Entry 2CDO (X-ray diffraction, 1.64 A resolution); this record covers chain A.

Chain A:
Molecule: Beta-agarase 1
Organism: Saccharophagus degradans
Notes: fragment: carbohydrate-binding module, residues 456-593
UniProt: Q6DN99 (Q6DN99_9ALTE); residues 1-138 here correspond to UniProt positions 456-593 (UniProt number = residue number + 455)
Chain sequence (160 residues; each row starts with the number of its first residue; numbers below 1 keep their minus sign (Mse-21 is residue -21)):
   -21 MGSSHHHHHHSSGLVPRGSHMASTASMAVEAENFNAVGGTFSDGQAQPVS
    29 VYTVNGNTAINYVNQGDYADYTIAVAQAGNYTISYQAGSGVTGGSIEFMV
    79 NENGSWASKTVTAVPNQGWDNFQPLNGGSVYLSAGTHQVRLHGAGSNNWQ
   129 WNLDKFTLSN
Disordered / not traced: -21 to 0
Modified / non-standard residues: Mse-21, Mse-1 (selenomethionine); Mse5, Mse77 (selenomethionine; parent Met)
Construct notes: engineered mutation Mse5 (Ile460 in Q6DN99), Mse77 (Leu532 in Q6DN99)
Metal / ion sites: Ca2+ site 1: Glu8, Glu10, Thr36, Asp132; Ca2+ site 2: Asp21, Pro26, Tyr40, Asn42, Asp45

In short:
Glu8, Glu10, Thr36 and Asp132 coordinate Ca2+ site 1. The Ca2+ site 2 is built by Asp21, Pro26, Tyr40, Asn42
and Asp45.
Chain A is Beta-agarase 1 (Saccharophagus degradans); the structure, structure of agarase carbohydrate binding
module in complex with neoagarohexaose, was determined by X-ray diffraction.
